1RZI - chains A and B; structure by X-ray diffraction, 2.90 A resolution.

Chain A:
Protein: Fab 47e light chain
Source organism: Homo sapiens
Notes: antibody fragment or engineered binder
Chain sequence (212 residues; numbered 1 to 213; 1 number in that range is skipped by the numbering (no residue carries it; nothing is unmodelled there); the number before each row is that of its first residue):
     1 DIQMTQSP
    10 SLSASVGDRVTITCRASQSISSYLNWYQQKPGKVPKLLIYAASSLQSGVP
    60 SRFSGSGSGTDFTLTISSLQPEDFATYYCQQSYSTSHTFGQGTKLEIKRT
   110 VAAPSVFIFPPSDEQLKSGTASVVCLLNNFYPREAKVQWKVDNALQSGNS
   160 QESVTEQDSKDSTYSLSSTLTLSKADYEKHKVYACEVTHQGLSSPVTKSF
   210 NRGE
Not modelled in the structure: 1
Cystine bridges: Cys-23/Cys-88, Cys-134/Cys-194

Chain B:
Protein: Fab 47e heavy chain
Source organism: Homo sapiens
Notes: antibody fragment or engineered binder
Chain sequence (230 residues; each row starts with the number of its first residue; note: 4 numbers in that range are skipped by the numbering (no residue carries them; nothing is unmodelled there); a row labelled like 82A-82C holds insertion residues (82A, then the next letters in order)):
     1 QVQLLQSGAEVKKPGSSVKVSCKASGGTFSSYAISWVRQAPGQGLEWMGG
    51 II
   52A P
    53 VFGSANYAQKFQGRVTITADEATSTTYMEL
82A-82C SSL
    83 RSEDTAVYFCAKGG
96A-96M EDGDYLSDPFYYN
100J-100L HGM
   101 DVWGQGTTVTVASASTKGPSVFPLAPSSKSTSGGTAALGCLVKDYFPEPV
   151 TVSWNSGALTSGVHTFPAVLQSSGLYSLSSVVTVPSSSLGTQTYICNVNH
   201 KPSNTKVDKKVEPK
Not modelled in the structure: 96A-96M, 214
Cystine bridges: Cys-22/Cys-92, Cys-140/Cys-196

Chain A / chain B interface:
Residue-residue contacts (64):
  Asn-34(A) / His-100J(B)
  Asn-34(A) / Gly-100K(B)
  Tyr-36(A) / Gly-100K(B)  hydrogen bond (side chain-backbone)
  Tyr-36(A) / Met-100L(B)
  Tyr-36(A) / Trp-103(B)  hydrophobic
  Gln-38(A) / Gln-39(B)  hydrogen bond
  Gln-38(A) / Leu-45(B)
  Val-43(A) / Trp-103(B)  hydrophobic
  Val-43(A) / Gly-104(B)
  Pro-44(A) / Leu-45(B)  hydrophobic
  Pro-44(A) / Trp-103(B)
  Leu-46(A) / Gly-100K(B)
  Leu-46(A) / Met-100L(B)
  Tyr-49(A) / His-100J(B)
  Tyr-49(A) / Gly-100K(B)
  Tyr-87(A) / Gln-43(B)
  Tyr-87(A) / Gly-44(B)
  Tyr-87(A) / Leu-45(B)
  Gln-89(A) / Met-100L(B)
  Ser-91(A) / His-100J(B)
  Thr-94(A) / Trp-47(B)
  Thr-94(A) / Asn-58(B)  hydrogen bond (backbone-side chain)
  Ser-95(A) / Trp-47(B)
  Ser-95(A) / Ala-60(B)
  His-96(A) / Trp-47(B)
  His-96(A) / His-100J(B)
  His-96(A) / Met-100L(B)
  Phe-98(A) / Val-37(B)  hydrophobic
  Phe-98(A) / Leu-45(B)  hydrophobic
  Phe-116(A) / Ser-130(B)
  Phe-116(A) / Thr-131(B)
  Ile-117(A) / Lys-129(B)
  Phe-118(A) / Leu-124(B)
  Phe-118(A) / Ala-125(B)
  Phe-118(A) / Ser-130(B)
  Phe-118(A) / Ala-137(B)
  Phe-118(A) / Leu-138(B)
  Phe-118(A) / Val-181(B)  hydrophobic
  Ser-121(A) / Phe-122(B)
  Glu-123(A) / Lys-209(B)
  Gln-124(A) / Phe-122(B)
  Ser-131(A) / Leu-141(B)
  Ser-131(A) / Lys-143(B)
  Val-133(A) / Leu-124(B)  hydrophobic
  Leu-135(A) / Phe-166(B)  hydrophobic
  Leu-135(A) / Val-181(B)  hydrophobic
  Asn-137(A) / Thr-183(B)
  Asn-138(A) / His-164(B)
  Gln-160(A) / Val-169(B)
  Gln-160(A) / Leu-170(B)  hydrogen bond (side chain-backbone)
  Gln-160(A) / Gln-171(B)
  Glu-161(A) / Val-169(B)
  Ser-162(A) / Phe-166(B)
  Ser-162(A) / Pro-167(B)
  Val-163(A) / Pro-167(B)
  Thr-164(A) / His-164(B)
  Thr-164(A) / Phe-166(B)
  Ser-174(A) / His-164(B)  hydrogen bond
  Ser-174(A) / Phe-166(B)
  Leu-175(A) / Phe-166(B)
  Ser-176(A) / Phe-166(B)
  Thr-180(A) / Lys-143(B)
  Lys-207(A) / Thr-131(B)
  Ser-208(A) / Lys-129(B)
Also at the interface, not in a pair above, chain A (37 interface residues in all): Gln-100
Also at the interface, not in a pair above, chain B (38 interface residues in all): Glu-46, Phe-91, Asp-101, Gln-105, Pro-123, Gly-139

In short:
Chain A and chain B form an interface of 37 and 38 residues respectively, with 5 hydrogen bonds. Among the
polar pairs are Tyr-36(A)/Gly-100K(B), Gln-38(A)/Gln-39(B) and Thr-94(A)/Asn-58(B).
Chain A is Fab 47e light chain and chain B is Fab 47e heavy chain, both from Homo sapiens; the structure,
Crystal structure of human anti-HIV-1 gp120-reactive antibody 47e fab, was determined by X-ray diffraction
(same publication as 1RZ7, 1RZF and 1RZG).
